PDB entry 7SZJ | electron microscopy, 3.11 A resolution | chains C and D of the 8 polymer chains in the assembly

# Chain C
Protein: DNA-directed RNA polymerase subunit beta
Organism: Escherichia coli K-12
Notes: EC 2.7.7.6
UniProtKB: P0A8V2 (RPOB_ECOLI); residues 1-1342 here = UniProt positions 1-1342
Sequence (1342 residues; each row starts with the number of its first residue):
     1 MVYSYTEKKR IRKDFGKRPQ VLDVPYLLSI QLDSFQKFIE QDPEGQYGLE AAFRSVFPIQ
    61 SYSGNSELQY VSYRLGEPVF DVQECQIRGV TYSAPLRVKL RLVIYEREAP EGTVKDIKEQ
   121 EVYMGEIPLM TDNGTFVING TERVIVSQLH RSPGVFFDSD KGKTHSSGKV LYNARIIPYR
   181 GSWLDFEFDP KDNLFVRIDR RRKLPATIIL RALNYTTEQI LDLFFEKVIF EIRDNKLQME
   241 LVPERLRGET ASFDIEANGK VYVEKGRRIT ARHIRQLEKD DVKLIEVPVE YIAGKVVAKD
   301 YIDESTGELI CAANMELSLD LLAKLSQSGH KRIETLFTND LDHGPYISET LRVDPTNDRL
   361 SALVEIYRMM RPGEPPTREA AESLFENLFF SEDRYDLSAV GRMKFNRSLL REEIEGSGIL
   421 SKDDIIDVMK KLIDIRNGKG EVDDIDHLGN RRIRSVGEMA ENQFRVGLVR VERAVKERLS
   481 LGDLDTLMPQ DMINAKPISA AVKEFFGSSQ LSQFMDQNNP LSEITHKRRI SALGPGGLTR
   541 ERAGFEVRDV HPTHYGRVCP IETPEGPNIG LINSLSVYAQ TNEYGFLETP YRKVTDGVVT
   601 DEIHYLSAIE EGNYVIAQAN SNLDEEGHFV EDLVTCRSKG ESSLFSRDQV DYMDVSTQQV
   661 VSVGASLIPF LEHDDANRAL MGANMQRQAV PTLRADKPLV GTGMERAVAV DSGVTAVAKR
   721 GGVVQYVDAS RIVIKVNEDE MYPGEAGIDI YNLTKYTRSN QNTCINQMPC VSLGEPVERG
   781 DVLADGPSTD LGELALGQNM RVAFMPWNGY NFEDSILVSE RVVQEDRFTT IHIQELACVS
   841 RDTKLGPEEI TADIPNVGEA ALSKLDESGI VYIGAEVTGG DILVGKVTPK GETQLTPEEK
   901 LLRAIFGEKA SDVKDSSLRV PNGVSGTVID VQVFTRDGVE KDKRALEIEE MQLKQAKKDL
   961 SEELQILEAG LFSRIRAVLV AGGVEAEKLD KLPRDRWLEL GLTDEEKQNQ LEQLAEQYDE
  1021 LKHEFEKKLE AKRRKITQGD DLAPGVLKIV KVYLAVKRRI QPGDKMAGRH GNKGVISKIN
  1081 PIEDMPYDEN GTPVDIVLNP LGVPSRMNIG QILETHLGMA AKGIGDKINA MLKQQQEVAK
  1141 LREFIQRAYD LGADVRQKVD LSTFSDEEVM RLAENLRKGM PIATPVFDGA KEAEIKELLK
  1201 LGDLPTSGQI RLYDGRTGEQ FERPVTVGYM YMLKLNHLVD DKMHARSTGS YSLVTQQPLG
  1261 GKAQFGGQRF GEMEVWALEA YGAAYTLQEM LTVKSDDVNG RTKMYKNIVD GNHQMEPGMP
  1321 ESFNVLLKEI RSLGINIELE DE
Not modelled in the structure: 1-2
Residues lining bound ligands: rifampicin (RFP): Arg143, Val146, Ser509, Gln510, Leu511, Ser512, Gln513, Phe514, Met515, Asp516, His526, Arg529, Ser531, Leu533, Gly534, Arg540, Pro564, Asn568, Ile572, Arg687, Gln761
UniProt features mapped onto this chain:
  - modified residue (N6-acetyllysine): Lys1022, Lys1200
  - mutagenesis: Ile561 (I561S: Resistant to antibiotics salinamide A and B), Ile569 (I569S: Resistant to antibiotics salinamide A and B), Ala665 (A665E: Resistant to antibiotics salinamide A and B), Asp675 (D675A/G: Resistant to antibiotics salinamide A and B), Asn677 (N677H/K: Resistant to antibiotics salinamide A and B), Leu680 (L680M: Resistant to antibiotics salinamide A and B), Glu813 (E813K: Disrupts the enzyme's active center)

# Chain D
Protein: DNA-directed RNA polymerase subunit beta'
Organism: Escherichia coli K-12
Notes: EC 2.7.7.6
UniProtKB: P0A8T7 (RPOC_ECOLI); residues 1-1407 here = UniProt positions 1-1407
Sequence (1407 residues; row label = number of the first residue in the row):
     1 MKDLLKFLKA QTKTEEFDAI KIALASPDMI RSWSFGEVKK PETINYRTFK PERDGLFCAR
    61 IFGPVKDYEC LCGKYKRLKH RGVICEKCGV EVTQTKVRRE RMGHIELASP TAHIWFLKSL
   121 PSRIGLLLDM PLRDIERVLY FESYVVIEGG MTNLERQQIL TEEQYLDALE EFGDEFDAKM
   181 GAEAIQALLK SMDLEQECEQ LREELNETNS ETKRKKLTKR IKLLEAFVQS GNKPEWMILT
   241 VLPVLPPDLR PLVPLDGGRF ATSDLNDLYR RVINRNNRLK RLLDLAAPDI IVRNEKRMLQ
   301 EAVDALLDNG RRGRAITGSN KRPLKSLADM IKGKQGRFRQ NLLGKRVDYS GRSVITVGPY
   361 LRLHQCGLPK KMALELFKPF IYGKLELRGL ATTIKAAKKM VEREEAVVWD ILDEVIREHP
   421 VLLNRAPTLH RLGIQAFEPV LIEGKAIQLH PLVCAAYNAD FDGDQMAVHV PLTLEAQLEA
   481 RALMMSTNNI LSPANGEPII VPSQDVVLGL YYMTRDCVNA KGEGMVLTGP KEAERLYRSG
   541 LASLHARVKV RITEYEKDAN GELVAKTSLK DTTVGRAILW MIVPKGLPYS IVNQALGKKA
   601 ISKMLNTCYR ILGLKPTVIF ADQIMYTGFA YAARSGASVG IDDMVIPEKK HEIISEAEAE
   661 VAEIQEQFQS GLVTAGERYN KVIDIWAAAN DRVSKAMMDN LQTETVINRD GQEEKQVSFN
   721 SIYMMADSGA RGSAAQIRQL AGMRGLMAKP DGSIIETPIT ANFREGLNVL QYFISTHGAR
   781 KGLADTALKT ANSGYLTRRL VDVAQDLVVT EDDCGTHEGI MMTPVIEGGD VKEPLRDRVL
   841 GRVTAEDVLK PGTADILVPR NTLLHEQWCD LLEENSVDAV KVRSVVSCDT DFGVCAHCYG
   901 RDLARGHIIN KGEAIGVIAA QSIGEPGTQL TMRTFHIGGA ASRAAAESSI QVKNKGSIKL
   961 SNVKSVVNSS GKLVITSRNT ELKLIDEFGR TKESYKVPYG AVLAKGDGEQ VAGGETVANW
  1021 DPHTMPVITE VSGFVRFTDM IDGQTITRQT DELTGLSSLV VLDSAERTAG GKDLRPALKI
  1081 VDAQGNDVLI PGTDMPAQYF LPGKAIVQLE DGVQISSGDT LARIPQESGG TKDITGGLPR
  1141 VADLFEARRP KEPAILAEIS GIVSFGKETK GKRRLVITPV DGSDPYEEMI PKWRQLNVFE
  1201 GERVERGDVI SDGPEAPHDI LRLRGVHAVT RYIVNEVQDV YRLQGVKIND KHIEVIVRQM
  1261 LRKATIVNAG SSDFLEGEQV EYSRVKIANR ELEANGKVGA TYSRDLLGIT KASLATESFI
  1321 SAASFQETTR VLTEAAVAGK RDELRGLKEN VIVGRLIPAG TGYAYHQDRM RRRAAGEAPA
  1381 APQVTAEDAS ASLAELLNAG LGGSDNE
Not modelled in the structure: 1-13, 932-945, 1126-1134, 1377-1407
Bound ions: Zn2+ site 1: Cys70, Cys72, Cys85, Cys88; Mg2+: Asp460, Asp462, Asp464; Zn2+ site 2: Cys814, Cys888, Cys895, Cys898
UniProt features mapped onto this chain:
  - binding site (Zn(2+)): Cys70, Cys72, Cys85, Cys88, Cys814, Cys888, Cys895, Cys898
  - binding site (Mg(2+)): Asp460, Asp462, Asp464
  - modified residue: Lys983 (N6-acetyllysine)
  - mutagenesis: Gln504 (Q504P: Resistant to antibiotics salinamide A and B), Asn690 (N690D: Resistant to antibiotics salinamide A and B), Met697 (M697V: Resistant to antibiotics salinamide A and B), Ala735 (A735T: Resistant to antibiotics salinamide A and B), Arg738 (R738C/H/P/S: Resistant to antibiotics salinamide A and B), Ala748 (A748E: Resistant to antibiotics salinamide A and B), Pro758 (P758S/T: Resistant to antibiotics salinamide A and B), Phe763 (F763C: Resistant to antibiotics salinamide A and B), Ser775 (S775A: Resistant to antibiotics salinamide A and B), Ala779 (A779T/V: Resistant to antibiotics salinamide A and B), Arg780 (R780C: Resistant to antibiotics salinamide A and B), Gly782 (G782A/C: Resistant to antibiotics salinamide A and B), 1 further mutagenesis entry in UniProt

# Interface between chain C and chain D
Residue-residue contacts (274):
  Phe545(C) - Leu788(D)  hydrophobic
  Arg548(C) - Arg780(D)
  Asp549(C) - Pro750(D)
  Val550(C) - Phe773(D)  hydrophobic
  Val550(C) - His777(D)
  Val550(C) - Arg780(D)
  Tyr555(C) - Val769(D)
  Tyr555(C) - Phe773(D)
  Pro560(C) - Phe773(D)  hydrophobic
  Pro560(C) - Arg780(D)  hydrogen bond (backbone-side chain)
  Ile561(C) - Tyr772(D)  hydrophobic
  Ile561(C) - Thr776(D)
  Thr563(C) - Arg780(D)
  Ile569(C) - Leu783(D)  hydrophobic
  Gly570(C) - Arg780(D)
  Gln618(C) - Leu770(D)
  Asn620(C) - Asn768(D)
  Thr635(C) - Leu770(D)
  Glu641(C) - Lys749(D)  salt bridge
  Ser642(C) - Leu770(D)
  Val660(C) - Val769(D)  hydrophobic
  Leu671(C) - Tyr772(D)
  Glu672(C) - Gly766(D)
  Glu672(C) - Leu767(D)
  His673(C) - Phe763(D)  hydrogen bond (side chain-backbone)
  His673(C) - Arg764(D)
  His673(C) - Glu765(D)
  His673(C) - Gly766(D)
  Asp674(C) - Phe763(D)
  Asp674(C) - Tyr772(D)
  Asp675(C) - Phe763(D)
  Ala676(C) - Tyr772(D)
  Ala676(C) - Ala779(D)  hydrophobic
  Ala679(C) - Tyr772(D)
  Leu680(C) - Leu783(D)  hydrophobic
  Phe804(C) - Ala637(D)
  Phe804(C) - Ser638(D)  hydrogen bond (backbone-side chain)
  Met805(C) - Ala633(D)
  Met805(C) - Ala637(D)
  Pro806(C) - Asp505(D)
  Pro806(C) - Ala632(D)
  Pro806(C) - Ala633(D)
  Pro806(C) - Ala637(D)
  Asn808(C) - Pro359(D)
  Asn808(C) - Ala633(D)
  Gly809(C) - Val357(D)
  Gly809(C) - Pro359(D)
  Tyr810(C) - Pro359(D)
  Phe812(C) - Pro451(D)  hydrophobic
  Phe812(C) - Gln504(D)  hydrogen bond (backbone-side chain)
  Glu813(C) - Phe461(D)
  Glu813(C) - Gln504(D)
  Asp814(C) - Phe461(D)
  Asp814(C) - Asp462(D)
  Ser815(C) - Val357(D)
  Ser815(C) - Phe461(D)  hydrogen bond (backbone-backbone)
  Arg841(C) - Gly257(D)
  Lys844(C) - Arg47(D)
  Gln894(C) - Lys76(D)
  Gln894(C) - Arg77(D)  hydrogen bond
  Lys1065(C) - Asp462(D)
  Val1075(C) - Phe461(D)
  Val1075(C) - Asp462(D)
  Val1075(C) - Gly463(D)
  Ser1077(C) - Thr356(D)
  Ser1077(C) - Val357(D)
  Pro1100(C) - Ala637(D)
  Pro1100(C) - Met725(D)  hydrophobic
  Leu1101(C) - Gln504(D)
  Leu1101(C) - Met725(D)  hydrophobic
  Leu1101(C) - Arg731(D)
  Pro1104(C) - Met725(D)  hydrophobic
  Pro1104(C) - Gln736(D)
  Ser1105(C) - Arg731(D)
  Ser1105(C) - Gln736(D)
  Arg1106(C) - Arg731(D)
  Met1107(C) - Gln736(D)
  Met1107(C) - Gln739(D)
  Met1107(C) - Leu740(D)  hydrophobic
  Ile1109(C) - Met644(D)  hydrophobic
  Ile1109(C) - Leu740(D)  hydrophobic
  Ile1112(C) - Val639(D)  hydrophobic
  Ile1112(C) - Ile641(D)
  Leu1113(C) - Ile641(D)  hydrophobic
  His1116(C) - Ile641(D)
  Phe1187(C) - Leu767(D)
  Glu1192(C) - Ile641(D)
  Glu1192(C) - Arg764(D)  salt bridge
  Ser1207(C) - Asp642(D)
  Gln1209(C) - Val639(D)
  Gln1209(C) - Gly640(D)
  Glu1219(C) - Arg634(D)  salt bridge
  Phe1221(C) - Ala633(D)
  Phe1221(C) - Gly636(D)
  Glu1222(C) - Arg634(D)
  Glu1222(C) - Ser635(D)
  Glu1222(C) - Gly636(D)
  Arg1223(C) - Ser635(D)
  Arg1223(C) - Gly636(D)
  Arg1223(C) - Phe719(D)  hydrogen bond (side chain-backbone)
  Arg1223(C) - Ser721(D)
  Val1225(C) - Gly636(D)
  Val1225(C) - Ser638(D)
  Thr1226(C) - Ser638(D)  hydrogen bond (backbone-side chain)
  Thr1226(C) - Val639(D)  hydrogen bond (side chain-backbone)
  Thr1226(C) - Gly640(D)
  Val1239(C) - Lys445(D)
  Asp1240(C) - Lys445(D)  salt bridge
  Lys1242(C) - Arg352(D)
  Met1243(C) - Arg352(D)
  Met1243(C) - Met372(D)  hydrophobic
  Met1243(C) - Gly444(D)
  Met1243(C) - Lys445(D)
  His1244(C) - Gly351(D)
  His1244(C) - Arg352(D)  hydrogen bond (backbone-backbone)
  His1244(C) - Met372(D)
  Ala1245(C) - Ser350(D)
  Ala1245(C) - Gly351(D)
  Ala1245(C) - Met372(D)  hydrophobic
  Ala1245(C) - Glu375(D)
  Arg1246(C) - Asp348(D)  salt bridge
  Arg1246(C) - Tyr349(D)  hydrogen bond (backbone-backbone)
  Arg1246(C) - Ser350(D)  hydrogen bond (backbone-backbone)
  Arg1246(C) - Glu375(D)
  Arg1246(C) - Leu376(D)
  Ser1247(C) - Asp348(D)
  Ser1247(C) - Tyr349(D)
  Ser1247(C) - Glu375(D)
  Tyr1251(C) - Asp348(D)  hydrogen bond
  Leu1253(C) - Arg99(D)  hydrogen bond (backbone-side chain)
  Leu1253(C) - Val253(D)  hydrophobic
  Val1254(C) - Arg99(D)  hydrogen bond (backbone-side chain)
  Thr1255(C) - Arg337(D)
  Gln1256(C) - Arg99(D)
  Gln1257(C) - Asn341(D)
  Gln1257(C) - Lys345(D)
  Pro1258(C) - Arg346(D)
  Pro1258(C) - Val347(D)
  Pro1258(C) - Asp348(D)
  Gly1260(C) - Arg346(D)
  Gly1267(C) - Arg346(D)  hydrogen bond (backbone-side chain)
  Gly1267(C) - Val347(D)
  Gly1267(C) - Ser350(D)
  Gln1268(C) - Arg346(D)
  Gln1268(C) - Val347(D)  hydrogen bond (backbone-backbone)
  Gln1268(C) - Ser350(D)  hydrogen bond (backbone-side chain)
  Gln1268(C) - Gly351(D)
  Gln1268(C) - Arg352(D)  hydrogen bond
  Gln1268(C) - His469(D)
  Arg1269(C) - Arg339(D)
  Arg1269(C) - Gln340(D)  hydrogen bond (side chain-backbone)
  Arg1269(C) - Gly344(D)  hydrogen bond (side chain-backbone)
  Arg1269(C) - Lys345(D)
  Phe1270(C) - Leu343(D)
  Phe1270(C) - Gly344(D)
  Phe1270(C) - Lys345(D)  hydrogen bond (backbone-backbone)
  Gly1271(C) - Leu343(D)
  Glu1272(C) - Leu343(D)
  Glu1272(C) - Arg798(D)  salt bridge
  Met1273(C) - Thr428(D)
  Glu1274(C) - Asn424(D)
  Glu1274(C) - Thr428(D)  hydrogen bond
  Val1275(C) - Leu343(D)
  Trp1276(C) - Val801(D)
  Trp1276(C) - Val917(D)
  Trp1276(C) - Gln921(D)
  Ala1277(C) - Ile434(D)  hydrophobic
  Ala1277(C) - Gln921(D)
  Leu1278(C) - Met484(D)  hydrophobic
  Glu1279(C) - Ala914(D)
  Glu1279(C) - Val917(D)
  Glu1279(C) - Leu1347(D)
  Glu1279(C) - Val1351(D)
  Ala1280(C) - Arg431(D)
  Ala1280(C) - Ile918(D)
  Ala1280(C) - Gln921(D)
  Tyr1281(C) - Arg431(D)  hydrogen bond (side chain-backbone)
  Tyr1281(C) - Ile434(D)  hydrogen bond (side chain-backbone)
  Tyr1281(C) - Leu483(D)
  Tyr1281(C) - Met484(D)  hydrophobic
  Tyr1281(C) - Asn489(D)  hydrogen bond
  Gly1282(C) - Gly1360(D)
  Gly1282(C) - Thr1361(D)  hydrogen bond (backbone-backbone)
  Ala1283(C) - Glu479(D)
  Ala1283(C) - Met484(D)  hydrophobic
  Ala1284(C) - Glu479(D)
  Ala1284(C) - Leu1356(D)  hydrophobic
  Ala1284(C) - Gly1362(D)
  Tyr1285(C) - Glu475(D)
  Tyr1285(C) - Glu479(D)  hydrogen bond (backbone-side chain)
  Tyr1285(C) - Leu1356(D)
  Tyr1285(C) - Thr1361(D)
  Thr1286(C) - Ala476(D)
  Thr1286(C) - Glu479(D)  hydrogen bond (backbone-side chain)
  Thr1286(C) - Met484(D)
  Gln1288(C) - Leu1356(D)
  Glu1289(C) - Pro471(D)
  Glu1289(C) - Leu472(D)  hydrogen bond (side chain-backbone)
  Glu1289(C) - Thr473(D)  hydrogen bond (side chain-backbone)
  Glu1289(C) - Ala476(D)
  Met1290(C) - Val347(D)
  Leu1291(C) - Lys345(D)  hydrogen bond (backbone-side chain)
  Leu1291(C) - Val1351(D)  hydrophobic
  Leu1291(C) - Gly1354(D)
  Thr1292(C) - Gly1354(D)
  Lys1294(C) - Asp348(D)  hydrogen bond (backbone-backbone)
  Lys1294(C) - Val470(D)  hydrogen bond (side chain-backbone)
  Lys1294(C) - Leu472(D)
  Ser1295(C) - Lys345(D)
  Ser1295(C) - Arg346(D)
  Asp1296(C) - Lys345(D)  salt bridge
  Tyr1305(C) - Tyr382(D)
  Ile1308(C) - Pro379(D)  hydrophobic
  Ile1308(C) - Phe380(D)  hydrophobic
  Val1309(C) - Gly383(D)
  His1313(C) - Phe380(D)
  His1313(C) - Leu472(D)
  His1313(C) - Thr473(D)
  His1313(C) - Leu474(D)
  Gly1318(C) - Gly1354(D)
  Met1319(C) - Phe17(D)  hydrophobic
  Met1319(C) - Val1353(D)  hydrophobic
  Pro1320(C) - Lys345(D)
  Pro1320(C) - Val1353(D)
  Glu1321(C) - Arg99(D)  salt bridge
  Ser1322(C) - Leu342(D)
  Phe1323(C) - Ile20(D)  hydrophobic
  Phe1323(C) - Leu342(D)
  Val1325(C) - Arg99(D)
  Val1325(C) - Arg337(D)
  Leu1326(C) - Arg337(D)
  Leu1326(C) - Phe338(D)  hydrophobic
  Leu1326(C) - Leu342(D)  hydrophobic
  Lys1328(C) - Glu100(D)
  Lys1328(C) - Leu245(D)
  Glu1329(C) - Met330(D)
  Glu1329(C) - Arg337(D)  salt bridge
  Ile1330(C) - Leu1332(D)  hydrophobic
  Arg1331(C) - Trp33(D)
  Arg1331(C) - Met102(D)
  Ser1332(C) - Pro243(D)
  Ser1332(C) - Tyr269(D)  hydrogen bond
  Ser1332(C) - Leu327(D)
  Leu1333(C) - Trp115(D)  hydrophobic
  Leu1333(C) - Pro243(D)
  Leu1333(C) - Leu307(D)  hydrophobic
  Leu1333(C) - Ile331(D)  hydrophobic
  Gly1334(C) - Ala25(D)
  Gly1334(C) - His113(D)
  Ile1335(C) - Ile22(D)  hydrophobic
  Ile1335(C) - Ala23(D)
  Ile1335(C) - Trp33(D)
  Ile1335(C) - Phe116(D)  hydrophobic
  Ile1335(C) - Ala1336(D)  hydrophobic
  Asn1336(C) - Lys21(D)
  Asn1336(C) - Ile22(D)
  Asn1336(C) - Ala23(D)  hydrogen bond (backbone-backbone)
  Asn1336(C) - Ala25(D)
  Asn1336(C) - Met29(D)  hydrogen bond
  Asn1336(C) - Trp33(D)
  Ile1337(C) - Ile20(D)  hydrophobic
  Ile1337(C) - Lys21(D)
  Glu1338(C) - Ile20(D)
  Glu1338(C) - Lys21(D)  hydrogen bond (backbone-backbone)
  Leu1339(C) - Phe17(D)  hydrophobic
  Glu1340(C) - Phe17(D)
  Glu1340(C) - Asp18(D)
  Glu1340(C) - Ala19(D)
  Glu1340(C) - Lys21(D)
  Asp1341(C) - Glu15(D)
  Asp1341(C) - Glu16(D)
  Asp1341(C) - Asp18(D)
  Glu1342(C) - Asp18(D)
  Glu1342(C) - Arg1341(D)  salt bridge
Interface residues without a listed pair, chain C (158 interface residues in all): His551, Pro552, His554, Cys559, Glu565, Gly566, Asn573, Cys636, Arg637, Thr657, Asn677, Trp807, Gln1061, Pro1062, Gly1063, Lys1073, Gly1074, Ile1076, Asn1099, Val1103, Lys1196, Pro1224, Thr1248, Leu1287, Arg1301, Met1304, Gln1314
Interface residues without a listed pair, chain D (176 interface residues in all): Leu24, Phe49, Pro246, Asp248, Leu249, Pro251, Asp256, Ser353, Val354, Ile355, Tyr360, Lys371, Lys378, Glu386, Ile394, Ala426, Leu432, Ala446, Ala459, Asp460, Gln465, Ala467, Gln477, Ser503, Leu508, Tyr512, Tyr537, Arg538, Phe629, Ala630, Asp643, Asn720, Met724, Ala730, Arg744, Ala784, Asp785, Ala787, Ile1352, Arg1355, Ile1357, Ala1359

# Summary
The interface between chain C and chain D involves 158 residues on one side and 176 on the other; the contacts
include 38 hydrogen bonds and 10 salt bridges. Polar contacts include Glu641(C)-Lys749(D),
Glu1192(C)-Arg764(D) and Glu1219(C)-Arg634(D). Bound to chain C: rifampicin.
Here chain C is DNA-directed RNA polymerase subunit beta and chain D is DNA-directed RNA polymerase subunit
beta', both from Escherichia coli K-12. Entry 7SZJ (Cryo-EM structure of Rifamycin bound to E. coli RNAP and
rrnBP1 promoter complex) was determined by electron microscopy together with 7SZK from the same study.
